PDB entry 3UAE | X-ray diffraction, 1.30 A resolution | chain A

== Chain A ==
Molecule: Blue copper oxidase CueO
From: Escherichia coli
Reference sequence: P36649 (CUEO_ECOLI); residue numbers follow UniProt; this construct covers 29-516
Amino-acid sequence (489 residues; row label = number of the first residue in the row):
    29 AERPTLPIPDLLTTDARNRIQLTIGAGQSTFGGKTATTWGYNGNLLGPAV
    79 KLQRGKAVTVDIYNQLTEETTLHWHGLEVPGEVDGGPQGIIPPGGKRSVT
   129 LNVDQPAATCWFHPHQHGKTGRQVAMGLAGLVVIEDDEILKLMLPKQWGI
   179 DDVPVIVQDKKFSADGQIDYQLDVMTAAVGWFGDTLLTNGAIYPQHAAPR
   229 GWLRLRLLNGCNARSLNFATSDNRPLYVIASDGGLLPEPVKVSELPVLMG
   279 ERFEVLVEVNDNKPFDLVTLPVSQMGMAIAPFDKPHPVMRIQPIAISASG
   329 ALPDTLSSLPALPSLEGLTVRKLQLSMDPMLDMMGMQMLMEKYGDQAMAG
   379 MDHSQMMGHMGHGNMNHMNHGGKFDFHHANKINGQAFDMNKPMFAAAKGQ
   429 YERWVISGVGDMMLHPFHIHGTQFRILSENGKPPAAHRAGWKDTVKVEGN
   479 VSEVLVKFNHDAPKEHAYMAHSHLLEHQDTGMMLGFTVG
Not modelled in the structure: 382-394
Construct notes: engineered mutation Ser500 (Cys in P36649), Gln506 (Glu in P36649); expression tag (517)
Swiss-Prot annotation at these positions:
  - binding site (Cu cation): His101, His103, His141, His143, His443, His446, His448, His499, His501, His505
  - mutagenesis: Glu106 (E106F: Increases oxidase activity with ABTS as substrate), Gly304 (G304K: Retains 20% of cuprous oxidase activity. Increases oxidase activity with ABTS as substrate. Shows dramatic conformational changes in methionine-rich helix and the relative regulatory loop), Met355 (M355L: Almost loss of oxidase activity with 2,6-DMP as substrate. Loss of the copper tolerance phenotype), Pro357 to His406 (Retains only 10% of cuprous oxidase activity. 30-fold and 10-fold increase in activities with ABTS and pPD, respectively, in the absence of exogenous Cu(2+), but does not change these activities in ...), Asp360 (D360A: Strong decrease in oxidase activity with 2,6-DMP as substrate. Loss of the copper tolerance phenotype), Asp439 (D439A: Decrease in oxidase activity with 2,6-DMP as substrate), Met441 (M441L: Strong decrease in oxidase activity with 2,6-DMP as substrate. Affects copper incorporation into the T1 copper site)
Metal / ion sites: Cu ion site 1: His101, His446 (together with acetate ion); Cu ion site 2: His103, His141, His501; Cu ion site 3: His143, His448, His499 (together with oxygen atom)
Small-molecule neighbours: oxygen atom (O): His101, His103, His141, His143, His446, His448, His499, His501
Reported in the primary citation:
  - Cu ion coordination: His141, His499

== Overview ==
Bound to chain A: oxygen atom. His101 and His446 coordinate Cu ion site 1. His103, His141 and His501
coordinate Cu ion site 2. UniProt lists 10 Cu cation-binding residues and 8 mutagenesis sites. The paper
reports Cu ion coordination by His141 and His499.
Chain A is Blue copper oxidase CueO (Escherichia coli); the structure, Multicopper Oxidase CueO mutant
C500SE506Q (data6), was determined by X-ray diffraction (same publication as 3UAA, 3UAB, 3UAC and 3UAD).
